PDB entry 5MR4 | X-ray diffraction, 2.40 A resolution | chains A and B of the 4 polymer chains in the assembly

Chain A (and B):
Protein: Neurturin
Source organism: Homo sapiens
Notes: chain B of this document is another copy of the same molecule, construct and numbering; everything in this record applies to it too
UniProt: Q99748 (NRTN_HUMAN); residue numbers follow UniProt; this construct covers 96-197
Sequence (102 residues; row label = number of the first residue in the row):
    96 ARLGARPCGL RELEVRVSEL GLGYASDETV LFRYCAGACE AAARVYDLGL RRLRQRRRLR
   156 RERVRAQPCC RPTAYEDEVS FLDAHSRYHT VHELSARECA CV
Not modelled in the structure: 96-99
Curated features (UniProtKB/Swiss-Prot):
  - binding site (heparan sulfate group): Arg149, Arg158, Arg160, Gln162
  - natural variant: Ala96 (A96S: May contribute to Hirschsprung disease in patients carrying a RET mutation)
  - mutagenesis: Arg158 to Gln162 (Strongly decreased binding to heparan sulfate)
Cystine bridges: Cys103-Cys165, Cys130-Cys194, Cys134-Cys196
From the paper describing this entry:
  - mutagenesis - E123A/Y183A: abolished signaling
  - mutagenesis - R149A/R152A/R158A, R158A/R160A/Q162A: decreased binding to heparin-Sepharose
  - mutagenesis - R149A/R152A/R158A, R158A/R160A/Q162A: unchanged signaling

How chain A and chain B interact:
Cross-chain cystine bridges: Cys164(A)-Cys164(B)
Pairs across the interface - 97 pairs, chain A then chain B:
  Arg101(A) with Glu157(B)
  Arg106(A) with Arg155(B); Glu157(B), salt bridge
  Glu107(A) with Arg155(B)
  Leu108(A) with Leu148(B), hydrophobic; Arg153(B)
  Glu109(A) with Arg153(B), hydrogen bond (backbone-side chain)
  Val110(A) with Leu148(B), hydrophobic; Arg153(B)
  Glu114(A) with Arg147(B), hydrogen bond (backbone-side chain); Leu148(B); Arg151(B), hydrogen bond (backbone-side chain); Arg153(B), salt bridge
  Leu115(A) with Arg147(B)
  Gly116(A) with Arg147(B)
  Leu117(A) with Leu143(B), hydrophobic
  Phe127(A) with Leu145(B), hydrophobic; Leu148(B), hydrophobic
  Arg128(A) with Tyr141(B)
  Tyr129(A) with Tyr141(B); Leu145(B), hydrophobic; Leu154(B)
  Cys130(A) with Tyr141(B), hydrogen bond (backbone-side chain); Val159(B)
  Ala131(A) with Glu157(B); Arg158(B)
  Gly132(A) with Glu157(B), hydrogen bond (backbone-side chain); Arg158(B), hydrogen bond (backbone-backbone)
  Arg139(A) with Tyr170(B), hydrogen bond; Glu188(B), salt bridge
  Val140(A) with Leu117(B), hydrophobic; Val186(B), hydrophobic; His187(B); Glu188(B); Leu189(B), hydrophobic
  Tyr141(A) with Arg128(B); Tyr129(B); Cys130(B), hydrogen bond (side chain-backbone); Arg166(B); Pro167(B); Tyr170(B), hydrophobic; Glu188(B); Leu189(B); Ala191(B)
  Asp142(A) with Arg166(B), salt bridge
  Leu145(A) with Phe127(B), hydrophobic; Tyr129(B), hydrophobic
  Arg147(A) with Glu114(B), hydrogen bond (side chain-backbone); Leu115(B); Gly116(B)
  Leu148(A) with Val110(B), hydrophobic; Phe127(B), hydrophobic
  Arg151(A) with Glu114(B), hydrogen bond (side chain-backbone)
  Arg153(A) with Leu108(B); Glu109(B), hydrogen bond (side chain-backbone); Val110(B); Glu114(B), salt bridge
  Leu154(A) with Tyr129(B)
  Arg155(A) with Arg101(B); Arg106(B); Glu107(B); Tyr129(B)
  Glu157(A) with Arg101(B); Arg106(B), salt bridge; Ala131(B); Gly132(B)
  Arg158(A) with Ala131(B); Gly132(B), hydrogen bond (backbone-backbone); Arg160(B)
  Val159(A) with Ala131(B), hydrophobic
  Arg160(A) with Cys165(B); Arg166(B), hydrogen bond (backbone-side chain)
  Ala161(A) with Arg166(B)
  Gln162(A) with Arg158(B); Arg166(B)
  Pro163(A) with Arg166(B)
  Cys164(A) with Cys164(B), disulfide
  Cys165(A) with Arg160(B)
  Arg166(A) with Tyr141(B); Asp142(B), salt bridge; Arg160(B), hydrogen bond (side chain-backbone); Ala161(B); Gln162(B), hydrogen bond (side chain-backbone); Pro163(B); Val197(B), hydrogen bond (side chain-backbone)
  Pro167(A) with Tyr141(B)
  Tyr170(A) with Arg139(B), hydrogen bond; Tyr141(B), hydrophobic
  His187(A) with Val140(B)
  Glu188(A) with Arg139(B), salt bridge; Val140(B); Tyr141(B)
  Leu189(A) with Val140(B), hydrophobic; Tyr141(B)
  Ala191(A) with Tyr141(B)
  Val197(A) with Arg166(B), hydrogen bond (backbone-side chain); Pro167(B)
Other interface residues (no listed pair), chain A (48 interface residues in all): Leu143, Gly144, Val186, Ser190
Other interface residues (no listed pair), chain B (49 interface residues in all): Ser113, Gly144, Ser190

In short:
The interface between chain A and chain B involves 48 residues on one side and 49 on the other, with 1
disulfide bond, 18 hydrogen bonds and 8 salt bridges. Polar contacts include Arg106(A)-Glu157(B),
Glu114(A)-Arg153(B) and Arg139(A)-Glu188(B). From the paper: R149A/R152A/R158A and R158A/R160A/Q162A of chain
A reduce binding to heparin-Sepharose; E123A/Y183A of chain A abolish signaling.
Both chains are Neurturin (Homo sapiens). Entry 5MR4 (Ligand-receptor complex) was determined by X-ray
diffraction together with 5NMZ and 5MR5 from the same study.
